6HP5 - chains B and C of the 4 polymer chains in the assembly; structure by X-ray diffraction, 2.28 A resolution.

Chain B:
Protein: SPBc2 prophage-derived uncharacterized protein YopK
From: Bacillus subtilis (strain 168)
Reference sequence: O31927 (YOPK_BACSU); residues 2-386 here = UniProt positions 2-386
Amino-acid sequence (386 residues; each row starts with the number of its first residue):
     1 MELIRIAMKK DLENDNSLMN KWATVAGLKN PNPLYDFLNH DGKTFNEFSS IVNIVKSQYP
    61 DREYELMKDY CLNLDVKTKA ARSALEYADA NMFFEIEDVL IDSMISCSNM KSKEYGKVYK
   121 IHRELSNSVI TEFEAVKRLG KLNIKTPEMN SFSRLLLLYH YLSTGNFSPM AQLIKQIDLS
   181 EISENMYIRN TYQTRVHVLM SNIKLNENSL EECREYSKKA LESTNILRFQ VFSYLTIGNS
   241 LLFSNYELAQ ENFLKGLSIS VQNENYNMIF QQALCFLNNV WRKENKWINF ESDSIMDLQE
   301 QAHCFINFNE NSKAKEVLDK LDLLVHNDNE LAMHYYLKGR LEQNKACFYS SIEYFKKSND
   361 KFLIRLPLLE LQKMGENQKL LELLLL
Modified residues: Mse1 (selenomethionine); Mse8, Mse19, Mse67, Mse92, Mse104, Mse110, Mse149, Mse170, Mse186, Mse200, Mse268, Mse296, Mse333, Mse374 (selenomethionine; parent Met)
Sequence notes: initiating methionine (1)
What the authors report for this chain:
  - binding site for Gly-met-pro-arg-gly-ala: Tyr159, Leu162, Phe167, Val198, Leu199, Asn202, Asn206, Arg228, Phe232, Leu235, Thr236, Asn239, Leu242, Ile269, Gln272, Ala273, Phe276, Mse296, Gln299, Glu300, Asn329, Asp360, Phe362, Leu363
  - binding site for Gly-met-pro-arg-gly-ala (chain C): Leu205, Mse333
  - mutagenesis - N202A, D360A: abolished binding to Gly-met-pro-arg-gly-ala (chain C)
  - mutagenesis - D360A: abolished binding to DNA

Chain C:
Protein: Gly-met-pro-arg-gly-ala
Amino-acid sequence (6 residues; row label = number of the first residue in the row):
     1 GMPRGA

Chain B / chain C interface:
Pairs across the interface (34):
  Tyr159(B) - Ala6(C)
  Leu162(B) - Gly5(C)
  Leu162(B) - Ala6(C)
  Phe167(B) - Arg4(C)
  Val198(B) - Ala6(C)  hydrophobic
  Leu199(B) - Ala6(C)  hydrophobic
  Asn202(B) - Gly5(C)  hydrogen bond (side chain-backbone)
  Asn202(B) - Ala6(C)
  Asn206(B) - Arg4(C)  hydrogen bond
  Arg228(B) - Ala6(C)  hydrogen bond (side chain-backbone)
  Phe229(B) - Ala6(C)
  Phe232(B) - Gly5(C)
  Phe232(B) - Ala6(C)
  Leu235(B) - Pro3(C)
  Leu235(B) - Arg4(C)
  Leu235(B) - Gly5(C)
  Thr236(B) - Gly5(C)
  Asn239(B) - Met2(C)
  Asn239(B) - Pro3(C)  hydrogen bond (side chain-backbone)
  Ile269(B) - Pro3(C)
  Gln272(B) - Pro3(C)
  Ala273(B) - Pro3(C)
  Phe276(B) - Gly1(C)
  Phe276(B) - Met2(C)
  Mse296(B) - Gly1(C)  hydrogen bond (backbone-backbone)
  Mse296(B) - Pro3(C)
  Gln299(B) - Gly1(C)  hydrogen bond (side chain-backbone)
  Glu300(B) - Gly1(C)  hydrogen bond (side chain-backbone)
  Asn329(B) - Arg4(C)
  Mse333(B) - Gly1(C)
  Asp360(B) - Arg4(C)  salt bridge
  Phe362(B) - Met2(C)  hydrophobic
  Leu363(B) - Met2(C)  hydrophobic
  Leu363(B) - Arg4(C)
Also at the interface, not in a pair above, chain B (27 interface residues in all): Leu205, Leu242

Summary:
Chain B and chain C form an interface of 27 and 6 residues respectively; the contacts include 7 hydrogen bonds
and 1 salt bridge. Among the polar pairs are Asp360(B)-Arg4(C), Asn202(B)-Gly5(C) and Asn206(B)-Arg4(C). The
paper reports a binding site for Gly-met-pro-arg-gly-ala at Tyr159(B), Leu162(B) and Phe167(B) among others;
N202A and D360A of chain B abolish binding to Gly-met-pro-arg-gly-ala (chain C).
Here chain B is SPBc2 prophage-derived uncharacterized protein YopK (Bacillus subtilis (strain 168)) and chain
C is Gly-met-pro-arg-gly-ala. Entry 6HP5 (Arbitrium peptide receptor from spbeta phage) was determined by
X-ray diffraction (same publication as 6HP7).
